Entry 8OM7 (electron microscopy, 3.74 A resolution); this record covers chains D and E of the 6 polymer chains in the assembly.

# Chain D (and E)
Protein: Lon protease homolog, mitochondrial
Organism: Homo sapiens
Notes: EC 3.4.21.53; chain E of this document is another copy of the same molecule, construct and numbering; everything in this record applies to it too
UniProtKB: P36776 (LONM_HUMAN); residue numbers follow UniProt; this construct covers 115-959
Chain sequence (869 residues; numbered 91 to 959; the number before each row is that of its first residue):
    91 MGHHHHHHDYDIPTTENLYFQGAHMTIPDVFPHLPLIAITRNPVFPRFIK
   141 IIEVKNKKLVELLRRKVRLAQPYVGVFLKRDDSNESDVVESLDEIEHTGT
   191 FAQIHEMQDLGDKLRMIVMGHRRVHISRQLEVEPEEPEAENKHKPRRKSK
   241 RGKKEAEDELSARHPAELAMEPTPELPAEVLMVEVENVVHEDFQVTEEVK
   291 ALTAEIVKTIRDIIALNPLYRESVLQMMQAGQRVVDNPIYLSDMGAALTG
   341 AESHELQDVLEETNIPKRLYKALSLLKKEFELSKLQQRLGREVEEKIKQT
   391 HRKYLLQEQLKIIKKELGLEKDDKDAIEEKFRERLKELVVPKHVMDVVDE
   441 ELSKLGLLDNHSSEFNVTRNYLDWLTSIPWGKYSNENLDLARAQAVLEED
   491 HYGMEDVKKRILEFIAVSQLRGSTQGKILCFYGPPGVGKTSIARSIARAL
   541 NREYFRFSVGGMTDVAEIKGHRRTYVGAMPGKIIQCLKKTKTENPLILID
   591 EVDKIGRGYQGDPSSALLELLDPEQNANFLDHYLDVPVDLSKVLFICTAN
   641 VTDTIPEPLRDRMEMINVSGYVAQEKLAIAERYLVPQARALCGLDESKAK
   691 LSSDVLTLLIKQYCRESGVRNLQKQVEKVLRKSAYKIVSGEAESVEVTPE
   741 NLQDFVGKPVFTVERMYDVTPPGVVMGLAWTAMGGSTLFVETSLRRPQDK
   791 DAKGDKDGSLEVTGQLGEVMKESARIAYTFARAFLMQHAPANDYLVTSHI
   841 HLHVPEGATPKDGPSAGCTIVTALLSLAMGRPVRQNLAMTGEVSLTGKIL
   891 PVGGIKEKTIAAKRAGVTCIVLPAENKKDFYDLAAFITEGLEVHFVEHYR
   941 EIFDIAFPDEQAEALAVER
Unresolved in the structure: 91-122, 222-271, 949-959
Construct notes: initiating methionine (91); expression tag (92-114); engineered mutation Glu186 (Tyr in P36776)
Ligand contacts: ADP (adenosine-5'-diphosphate): His491, Tyr492, Pro524, Pro525, Gly526, Val527, Gly528, Lys529, Thr530, Ser531, Tyr661, Ile669, Leu674, Val709, Arg710, Gln713
UniProt features mapped onto this chain:
  - active site: Ser855, Lys898
  - binding site (ATP): Gly523 to Thr530
  - natural variant: Glu476 (E476A: In CODASS), Ser631 (S631Y: In CODASS), Ala670 (A670V: In CODASS), Arg672 (R672C: In CODASS), Pro676 (P676S: In CODASS), Arg679 (R679H: In CODASS), Arg721 (R721G: In CODASS), Ala724 (A724V: In CODASS), Pro749 (P749S: In CODASS), Gly767 (G767E: In CODASS), Ile927 (deletion: In CODASS)
  - mutagenesis: Lys529 (K529R: Abolishes ATPase activity, and presumably ATP-driven protein unfolding, but does not block access to the proteolytic active site or prevent a substrate from binding to it), Trp770 (W770A: Has low basal, but normal stimulated ATPase activity, and retains peptidase activity; W770P: Has normal basal, but low stimulated ATPase activity, and abolishes peptidase activity), Ser855 (S855A: Lacks both ATPase and protease activity, but retains DNA binding activity), Thr880 (T880V: Enhances the basal, but not the stimulated ATPase activity), Gly893 (G893A: Has low basal, but normal stimulated ATPase activity, and retains peptidase activity; G893P: Has normal basal, but low stimulated ATPase activity, and abolishes peptidase activity), Gly894 (G894A/S: Enhances the basal, but not the stimulated ATPase activity, and retains peptidase activity; G894P: Enhances the basal, but not the stimulated ATPase activity, and abolishes peptidase activity)
From the paper describing this entry:
  - mutagenesis - Y186E: decreased catalytic activity on beta-casein
  - mutagenesis - Y186E: abolished catalytic activity on TFAM
  - mutagenesis - Y186E: decreased catalytic activity on ATPase
  - mutagenesis - Y186E (at least 2 degC): decreased stability
  - post-translational modification sites: Ser173, Ser181, Tyr394 (citing earlier work)
  - mutagenesis - Y186E: decreased catalytic activity on glutaryl-Ala-Ala-Phe-MNA
  - catalytic residues: Ser855, Lys898 (citing earlier work)

# Chain D / chain E interface
Residue-residue contacts - 5 pairs, chain D then chain E:
  Arg137(D) with Arg154(E)
  Gln161(D) with Arg158(E)
  Gln193(D) with Arg158(E)
  His211(D) with Arg154(E)
  Met317(D) with Lys203(E)
Also at the interface, not in a pair above, chain D (7 interface residues in all): Arg212, Asp326
Also at the interface, not in a pair above, chain E (5 interface residues in all): Lys147, Val157

# Summary
7 residues of chain D and 5 residues of chain E are in contact. Bound to chain D: ADP. From UniProt:
active-site residues Ser855(D) and Lys898(D), 8 ATP-binding residues and 6 mutagenesis sites on chain D. From
the paper: catalytic residues Ser855(D) and Lys898(D); Y186E of chain D reduces catalytic activity on
beta-casein.
Chain D and chain E are both Lon protease homolog, mitochondrial (Homo sapiens); the structure, Human
Mitochondrial Lon Y186E Mutant ADP Bound, was determined by electron microscopy together with 8OVF, 8OVG, 8OKA
and 8OJL from the same study.
